Entry 6R9M (X-ray diffraction, 3.33 A resolution); this record covers chains A and B.

[Chain A]
Molecule: PAN2-PAN3 deadenylation complex catalytic subunit PAN2
Source organism: Saccharomyces cerevisiae S288C
Notes: EC 3.1.13.4
UniProtKB: P53010 (PAN2_YEAST); residues 461-1115 here = UniProt positions 461-1115
Sequence (672 residues; each row starts with the number of its first residue):
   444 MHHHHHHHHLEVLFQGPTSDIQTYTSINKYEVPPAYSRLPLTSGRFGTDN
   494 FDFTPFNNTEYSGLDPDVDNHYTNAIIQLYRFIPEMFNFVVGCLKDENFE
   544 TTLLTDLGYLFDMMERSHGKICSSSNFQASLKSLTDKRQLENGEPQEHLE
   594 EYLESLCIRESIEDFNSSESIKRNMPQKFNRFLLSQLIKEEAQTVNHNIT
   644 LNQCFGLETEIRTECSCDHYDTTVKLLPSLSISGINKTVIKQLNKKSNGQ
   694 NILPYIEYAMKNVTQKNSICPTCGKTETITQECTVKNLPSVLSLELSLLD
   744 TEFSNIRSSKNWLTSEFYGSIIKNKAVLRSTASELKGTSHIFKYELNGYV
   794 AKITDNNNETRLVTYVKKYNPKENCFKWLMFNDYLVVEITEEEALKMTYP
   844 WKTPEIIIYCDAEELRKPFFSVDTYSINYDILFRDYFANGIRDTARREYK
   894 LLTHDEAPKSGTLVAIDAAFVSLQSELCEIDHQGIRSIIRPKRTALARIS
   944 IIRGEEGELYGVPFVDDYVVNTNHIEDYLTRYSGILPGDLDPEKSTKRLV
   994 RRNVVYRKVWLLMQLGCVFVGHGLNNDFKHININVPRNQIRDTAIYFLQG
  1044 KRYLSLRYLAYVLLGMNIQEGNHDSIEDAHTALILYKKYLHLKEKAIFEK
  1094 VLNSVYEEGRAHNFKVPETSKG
Disordered / not traced: 444-460, 487-491, 582-586, 602-611, 687-691, 712-722, 884-889, 923-930, 1111-1115
Construct notes: initiating methionine (444); expression tag (445-460); engineered mutation Ala-912 (Glu in P53010)
UniProt features mapped onto this chain:
  - binding site (Zn(2+)): Cys-660, His-662, Cys-713, Cys-716
  - binding site (a divalent metal cation): Asp-910, Asp-1020, Asp-1071
  - mutagenesis: Asp-1020 (D1020A: Abolishes nuclease activity)
What the authors report for this chain:
  - binding site for Aaggaa RNA (chain B): Tyr-975
  - mutagenesis - E912A: abolished catalytic activity (proposed by the authors, not directly observed)
  - mutagenesis - Y975A: decreased catalytic activity
  - specificity-determining residues: Tyr-975

[Chain B]
Molecule: Aaggaa RNA
Sequence (6 nucleotides; each row starts with the number of its first residue):
     1 AAGGAA
Disordered / not traced: 1-2

[Chain A / chain B interface]
Pairs across the interface (14; chain A residue first):
  Asp-910(A) / A6(B)  phosphate contact
  Ala-911(A) / A6(B)  phosphate contact
  Phe-913(A) / A6(B)  phosphate contact
  Leu-972(A) / A6(B)  sugar contact
  Tyr-975(A) / A6(B)  stacking on the base
  Ser-976(A) / A6(B)  phosphate contact
  Asn-1019(A) / A5(B)  hydrogen bond to the sugar
  Arg-1045(A) / G3(B)  hydrogen bond to the sugar
  Tyr-1046(A) / G3(B)  sugar contact
  Tyr-1046(A) / G4(B)  sugar contact
  Leu-1047(A) / G4(B)  sugar contact
  Ser-1048(A) / G4(B)  sugar contact
  Ser-1048(A) / A5(B)  hydrogen bond to the phosphate
  Leu-1049(A) / A5(B)  hydrogen bond to the phosphate
Interface residues without a listed pair, chain A (17 interface residues in all): His-1015, Gly-1016, Arg-1050, His-1066, Asp-1071

[In short]
17 residues of chain A face 4 of chain B across their interface; the contacts include 4 hydrogen bonds and 1
aromatic stacking contact. Among the polar pairs are Asn-1019(A)/A5(B), Arg-1045(A)/G3(B) and
Ser-1048(A)/A5(B). From the paper: a binding site for Aaggaa RNA (chain B) at Tyr-975(A); E912A of chain A
abolishes catalytic activity.
Here chain A is PAN2-PAN3 deadenylation complex catalytic subunit PAN2 (Saccharomyces cerevisiae S288C) and
chain B is Aaggaa RNA. Entry 6R9M (Structure of Saccharomyces cerevisiae apo Pan2 pseudoubiquitin
hydrolase-RNA exonuclease (UCH-Exo) module in complex with AAGGAA RNA) was determined by X-ray diffraction,
deposited together with 6R9I, 6R9J, 6R9O, 6R9P and 6R9Q.
